4CSF - chains S and X of the 9 polymer chains in the assembly; structure by X-ray diffraction, 2.60 A resolution.

[Chain S]
Name: Nucleoprotein
From: Toscana virus
UniProtKB: P21701 (NCAP_TOSV); residue numbers follow UniProt; this construct covers 1-253
Sequence (253 residues; row label = number of the first residue in the row):
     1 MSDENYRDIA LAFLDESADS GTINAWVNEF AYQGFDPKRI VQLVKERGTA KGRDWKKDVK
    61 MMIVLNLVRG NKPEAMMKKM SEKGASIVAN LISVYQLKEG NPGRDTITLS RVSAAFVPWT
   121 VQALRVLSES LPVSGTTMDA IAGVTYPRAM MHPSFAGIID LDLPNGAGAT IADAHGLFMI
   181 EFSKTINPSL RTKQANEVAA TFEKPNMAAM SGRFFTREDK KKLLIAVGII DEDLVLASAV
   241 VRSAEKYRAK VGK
Unresolved in the structure: 1-3, 253
Reported in the primary citation:
  - binding site for the 9-nt RNA strand: Tyr-32, Phe-35, Lys-72, Ser-110, Arg-111, Arg-191, Thr-201, Lys-204, Ser-211
  - binding site for the 9-nt RNA strand: Lys-79
  - mutagenesis - Y32A (Kd 1.6 uM), Y32A/K79A (6 uM +/- 2 uM): decreased binding to the 9-nt RNA strand
  - mutagenesis - K79A (220 nM +/- 30 nM), K204A (250 nM +/- 10 nM): unchanged binding to the 9-nt RNA strand

[Chain X]
Name: Nucleoprotein
From: Toscana virus
UniProtKB: P21701 (NCAP_TOSV); residue numbers follow UniProt; this construct covers 1-253
Sequence (253 residues; row label = number of the first residue in the row):
     1 MSDENYRDIA LAFLDESADS GTINAWVNEF AYQGFDPKRI VQLVKERGTA KGKDWKKDVK
    61 MMIVLNLVRG NKPEAMMKKM SEKGASIVAN LISVYQLKEG NPGRDTITLS RVSAAFVPWT
   121 VQALRVLSES LPVSGTTMDA IAGVTYPRAM MHPSFAGIID LDLPNGAGAT IADAHGLFMI
   181 EFSKTINPSL RTKQANEVAA TFEKPNMAAM SGRFFTREDK KKLLIAVGII DEDLVLASAV
   241 VRSAEKYRAK VGK
Unresolved in the structure: 1-3, 253
Construct notes: conflict Lys-53 (Arg in P21701)

[Chain S / chain X interface]
Pairs across the interface (71):
  Tyr-6(S) / Lys-38(X)
  Tyr-6(S) / Val-41(X)  hydrophobic
  Tyr-6(S) / Gln-42(X)  hydrogen bond
  Tyr-6(S) / Phe-214(X)
  Arg-7(S) / Phe-214(X)
  Arg-7(S) / Phe-215(X)
  Arg-7(S) / Asp-219(X)  salt bridge
  Ile-9(S) / Trp-55(X)  hydrophobic
  Ala-10(S) / Ala-115(X)
  Ala-10(S) / Pro-118(X)
  Ala-10(S) / Phe-214(X)  hydrophobic
  Leu-11(S) / Phe-215(X)  hydrophobic
  Leu-11(S) / Asp-219(X)
  Leu-11(S) / Leu-223(X)  hydrophobic
  Phe-13(S) / Trp-55(X)  hydrophobic
  Phe-13(S) / Lys-56(X)
  Phe-13(S) / Val-59(X)  hydrophobic
  Phe-13(S) / Phe-116(X)  hydrophobic
  Phe-13(S) / Pro-118(X)
  Phe-13(S) / Trp-119(X)
  Phe-13(S) / Gln-122(X)
  Leu-14(S) / Pro-118(X)
  Leu-14(S) / Gln-122(X)  hydrogen bond (backbone-side chain)
  Leu-14(S) / Leu-223(X)  hydrophobic
  Glu-16(S) / Lys-56(X)
  Glu-16(S) / Lys-60(X)
  Glu-16(S) / Trp-119(X)
  Glu-16(S) / Gln-122(X)
  Ser-17(S) / Lys-60(X)  hydrogen bond
  Ser-17(S) / Trp-119(X)  hydrogen bond (backbone-side chain)
  Ala-18(S) / Trp-119(X)
  Ile-23(S) / Trp-119(X)  hydrophobic
  Ile-23(S) / Leu-127(X)  hydrophobic
  Trp-26(S) / Lys-57(X)
  Trp-26(S) / Lys-60(X)
  Trp-26(S) / Met-61(X)  hydrogen bond
  Val-27(S) / Val-64(X)  hydrophobic
  Val-27(S) / Leu-127(X)  hydrophobic
  Val-27(S) / Ser-130(X)
  Glu-29(S) / Met-80(X)
  Glu-29(S) / Ser-81(X)  hydrogen bond (backbone-side chain)
  Glu-29(S) / Lys-83(X)  salt bridge
  Glu-29(S) / Gly-84(X)
  Phe-30(S) / Met-61(X)
  Phe-30(S) / Leu-65(X)  hydrophobic
  Phe-30(S) / Arg-69(X)  hydrogen bond (backbone-side chain)
  Phe-30(S) / Met-80(X)
  Phe-30(S) / Gly-84(X)
  Phe-30(S) / Ile-87(X)  hydrophobic
  Phe-30(S) / Val-88(X)  hydrophobic
  Ala-31(S) / Arg-69(X)  hydrogen bond (backbone-side chain)
  Ala-31(S) / Lys-79(X)
  Ala-31(S) / Met-80(X)
  Tyr-32(S) / Arg-69(X)
  Tyr-32(S) / Lys-79(X)
  Gln-33(S) / Lys-79(X)  hydrogen bond (backbone-backbone)
  Gln-33(S) / Met-80(X)
  Gln-33(S) / Ser-81(X)
  Asp-162(S) / Thr-137(X)  hydrogen bond
  Ala-169(S) / Arg-191(X)  hydrogen bond (backbone-side chain)
  Ala-172(S) / Arg-191(X)
  Asp-173(S) / Arg-191(X)  salt bridge
  Glu-203(S) / Pro-188(X)
  Glu-203(S) / Ser-189(X)
  Met-207(S) / Pro-188(X)  hydrophobic
  Arg-213(S) / Glu-129(X)  hydrogen bond (side chain-backbone)
  Arg-213(S) / Leu-131(X)  hydrogen bond (side chain-backbone)
  Arg-217(S) / Ser-134(X)
  Arg-217(S) / Thr-136(X)  hydrogen bond
  Arg-217(S) / Thr-137(X)  hydrogen bond
  Tyr-247(S) / Arg-191(X)
Interface residues without a listed pair, chain S (32 interface residues in all): Ser-20, Asn-24, Gly-34, Lys-204, Val-251
Interface residues without a listed pair, chain X (50 interface residues in all): Lys-45, Glu-46, Val-68, Ala-123, Val-126, Pro-132, Lys-184, Thr-185, Thr-192, Thr-216, Lys-222, Ala-226

[In short]
The interface between chain S and chain X involves 32 residues on one side and 50 on the other; the contacts
include 15 hydrogen bonds and 3 salt bridges. Among the polar pairs are Arg-7(S)/Asp-219(X),
Glu-29(S)/Lys-83(X) and Asp-173(S)/Arg-191(X). The paper reports a binding site for the 9-nt RNA strand at
Tyr-32(S), Phe-35(S) and Lys-72(S) among others; Y32A and Y32A/K79A of chain S reduce binding to the 9-nt RNA
strand; 4 substitutions were tested in all.
Here chain S is Nucleoprotein and chain X is Nucleoprotein, both from Toscana virus. Entry 4CSF (Structural
insights into Toscana virus RNA encapsidation) was determined by X-ray diffraction (same publication as 4CSG).
